1FOS - chains A and E of the 4 polymer chains in the assembly; structure by X-ray diffraction, 3.05 A resolution.

Chain A:
Molecule: 20-nt DNA strand
Sequence (20 nucleotides; numbered 1 to 20; the number before each row is that of its first residue):
     1 AATGGATGAG TCATAGGAGA

Chain E:
Protein: P55-C-fos proto-oncogene protein
Organism: Homo sapiens
UniProtKB: P01100 (FOS_HUMAN); residue numbers follow UniProt; this construct covers 139-200
Amino-acid sequence (62 residues; each row starts with the number of its first residue):
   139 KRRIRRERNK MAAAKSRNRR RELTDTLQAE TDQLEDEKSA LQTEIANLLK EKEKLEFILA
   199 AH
Disordered / not traced: 199-200
Sequence notes: engineered mutation Ser154 (Cys in P01100)
Curated features (UniProtKB/Swiss-Prot):
  - region: Lys139 to Arg159 (Basic motif), Leu165 to Leu193 (Leucine-zipper)
  - mutagenesis: Lys192 (K192R: No change in sumoylation)

How chain A and chain E interact:
Residue-residue contacts - 7 pairs, chain A then chain E:
  DA9(A) with Arg155(E), hydrogen bond to the base
  DG10(A) with Lys148(E), phosphate contact; Arg155(E), hydrogen bond to the base
  DT11(A) with Ala151(E), base contact
  DC12(A) with Arg140(E), salt bridge to the phosphate; Asn147(E), hydrogen bond to the base
  DA13(A) with Asn147(E), base contact
Other interface residues (no listed pair), chain E (6 interface residues in all): Arg144

In short:
5 residues of chain A face 6 of chain E across their interface, with 3 hydrogen bonds and 1 salt bridge. Polar
pairs include DA9(A)-Arg155(E), DG10(A)-Arg155(E) and DC12(A)-Asn147(E). UniProt lists one mutagenesis site on
chain E.
Chain A is a 20-nt DNA strand and chain E is P55-C-fos proto-oncogene protein (Homo sapiens); the structure,
Two human C-fos:c-jun:dna complexes, was determined by X-ray diffraction.
